PDB entry 5UFG | X-ray diffraction, 1.76 A resolution | chain A

# Chain A
Name: Cytochrome P450 2B6
From: Homo sapiens
Notes: EC 1.14.13.-
UniProtKB: P20813 (CP2B6_HUMAN); numbering as in UniProt (aligned over 21-491)
Sequence (476 residues; numbered 20 to 495; the number before each row is that of its first residue):
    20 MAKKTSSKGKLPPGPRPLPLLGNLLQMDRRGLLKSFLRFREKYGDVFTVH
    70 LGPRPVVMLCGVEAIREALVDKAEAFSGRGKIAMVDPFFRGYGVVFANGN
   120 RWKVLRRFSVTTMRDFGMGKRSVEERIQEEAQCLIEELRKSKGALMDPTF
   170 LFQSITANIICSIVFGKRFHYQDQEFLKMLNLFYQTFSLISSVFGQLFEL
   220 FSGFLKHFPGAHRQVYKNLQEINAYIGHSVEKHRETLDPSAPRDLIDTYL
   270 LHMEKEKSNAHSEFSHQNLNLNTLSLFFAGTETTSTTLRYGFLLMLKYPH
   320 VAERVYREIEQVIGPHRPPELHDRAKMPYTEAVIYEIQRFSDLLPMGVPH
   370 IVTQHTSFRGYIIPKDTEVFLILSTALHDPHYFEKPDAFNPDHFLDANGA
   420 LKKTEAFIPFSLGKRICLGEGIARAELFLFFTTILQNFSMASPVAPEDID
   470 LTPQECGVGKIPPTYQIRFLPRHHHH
Not modelled in the structure: 20-28, 493-495
Sequence notes: initiating methionine (20); engineered mutation Ala-21 (Gln in P20813), Lys-22 (Arg in P20813), Lys-23 (His in P20813), Thr-24 (Pro in P20813), Ser-25 (Asn in P20813), Ser-26 (Thr in P20813), Lys-27 (His in P20813), Gly-28 (Asp in P20813), Lys-29 (Arg in P20813), Val-114 (Ile in P20813), His-226 (Tyr in P20813), Arg-262 (Lys in P20813); expression tag (492-495)
Bound ions: heme Fe near Cys-436 (its only coordinating residue here)
Ligand contacts:
  - 85D ((1S,5R)-2-(bromomethyl)-6,6-dimethylbicyclo[3.1.1]hept-2-ene): Ile-101, Val-104, Phe-108, Val-114, Phe-115, Phe-206, Ile-209, Ser-294, Phe-297, Ala-298, Glu-301, Thr-302, Leu-363, Val-367, Val-477
  - 5-cyclohexyl-1-pentyl-beta-D-maltoside (CM5), molecule 1: Leu-40, Leu-43, Leu-216, Phe-220, Phe-223, Leu-224
  - 5-cyclohexyl-1-pentyl-beta-D-maltoside (CM5), molecule 2: Leu-43, Leu-44, Met-46, Asp-47, Arg-48, Gly-50, Leu-51, Val-212, Gln-215, Leu-216, Leu-219
  - 5-cyclohexyl-1-pentyl-beta-D-maltoside (CM5), molecule 3: Cys-180, Phe-184, Phe-188, Glu-194, Phe-195, Met-198, Phe-202, Ile-241, Ala-243, Tyr-244, Ile-245, His-247, Phe-296
  - heme (HEM): Arg-98, Val-113, Val-114, Trp-121, Arg-125, Met-132, Ile-179, Leu-295, Ala-298, Gly-299, Thr-302, Thr-303, Thr-306, Gln-357, Leu-362, Leu-363, Val-367, His-369, Leu-392, Pro-428, Phe-429, Ser-430, Arg-434, Ile-435, Cys-436, Leu-437, Gly-438, Ile-441, Ala-442, Glu-445, Leu-446

# Summary
Bound to chain A: heme, 3 copies of 5-cyclohexyl-1-pentyl-beta-D-maltoside and compound 85D.
Chain A is Cytochrome P450 2B6 (Homo sapiens); the structure, Crystal Structure of CYP2B6 (Y226H/K262R/I114V)
in complex with myrtenyl bromide, was determined by X-ray diffraction together with 5UAP, 5UDA and 5UEC from
the same study.
